PDB entry 7QU1 | X-ray diffraction, 1.91 A resolution | chains A and C of the 3 polymer chains in the assembly

[Chain A]
Molecule: Fab MAC1 heavy chain
From: Mus musculus
Notes: antibody fragment or engineered binder
Sequence (234 residues; row label = number of the first residue in the row; a row labelled like 82A-82C holds insertion residues (82A, then the next letters in order); numbers below 1 keep their minus sign (Glu-2 is residue -2)):
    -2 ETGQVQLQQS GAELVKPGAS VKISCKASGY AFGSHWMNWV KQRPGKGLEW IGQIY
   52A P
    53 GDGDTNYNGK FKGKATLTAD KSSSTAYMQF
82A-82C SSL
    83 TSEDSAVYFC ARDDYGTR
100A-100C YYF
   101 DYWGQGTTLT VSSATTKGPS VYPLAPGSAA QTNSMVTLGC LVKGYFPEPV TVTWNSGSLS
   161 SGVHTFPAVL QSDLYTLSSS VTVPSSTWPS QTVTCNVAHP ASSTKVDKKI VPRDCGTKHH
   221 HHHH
Disordered / not traced: -2 to -1, 215-224
Disulfide bonds: Cys22-Cys92, Cys140-Cys195

[Chain C]
Molecule: Pre-glycoprotein polyprotein GP complex
From: Machupo mammarenavirus
Reference sequence: Q6PXP4 (Q6PXP4_MACHU); numbering as in UniProt (aligned over 87-257)
Sequence (182 residues; each row starts with the number of its first residue):
    87 ELPSLCMLNN SFYYMKGGAN IFLIRVSDVS VLMKEYDVSV YEPEDLGNCL NKSDSSWAIH
   147 WFSIALGHDW LMDPPMLCRN KTKKEGSNIQ FNISKADESR VYGKKIRNGM RHLFRGFYDP
   207 CEEGKVCYVT INQCGDPSSF EYCGTNYLSK CQFDHVNTLH FLVRSKTHLN FGTGTKHHHH
   267 HH
Disordered / not traced: 239-268
Construct notes: expression tag (258-268)
Disulfide bonds: Cys92-Cys237, Cys135-Cys164, Cys207-Cys213, Cys220-Cys229
Glycans and other covalent adducts: N-acetylglucosamine (NAG) linked to Asn95, Asn137, Asn166, Asn178
Reported in the primary citation:
  - post-translational modification sites: Asn95, Asn137, Asn166, Asn178

[Chain A / chain C interface]
Residue-residue contacts (17):
  Trp33(A) with Lys170(C)
  Tyr52(A) with Lys170(C); Glu171(C)
  Asp54(A) with Lys170(C), salt bridge
  Asp56(A) with Lys170(C), salt bridge
  Tyr97(A) with Val117(C), hydrophobic; Arg165(C); Glu171(C)
  Gly98(A) with Lys169(C), hydrogen bond (backbone-side chain); Glu171(C), hydrogen bond (backbone-side chain)
  Thr99(A) with Lys169(C), hydrogen bond (backbone-side chain); Glu171(C), hydrogen bond
  Arg100(A) with Val117(C), hydrogen bond (side chain-backbone); Met119(C), hydrogen bond; Tyr122(C); Asp123(C), salt bridge
  Tyr100B(A) with Tyr122(C)
Other interface residues (no listed pair), chain C (10 interface residues in all): Leu118, Phe226
The authors on this interface:
  - specific contacts: Trp33(A)-Lys170(C), Asp54(A)-Lys170(C) (salt bridge), Asp56(A)-Lys170(C) (salt bridge), Tyr97(A)-Val117(C), Tyr97(A)-Arg165(C), Tyr97(A)-Phe226(C)
  - epitope / paratope residues, chain A: Trp33(A), Asp54(A), Asp56(A), Tyr97(A), Thr99(A), Arg100(A)
  - epitope / paratope residues, chain C: Val117(C), Arg165(C), Lys169(C), Lys170(C), Glu171(C), Phe226(C)

[In short]
9 residues of chain A face 10 of chain C across their interface; the contacts include 6 hydrogen bonds and 3
salt bridges. Polar contacts include Asp54(A)-Lys170(C), Asp56(A)-Lys170(C) and Arg100(A)-Asp123(C). The
authors report contacts between Trp33(A) and Lys170(C), Tyr97(A) and Val117(C) and Tyr97(A) and Arg165(C)
among others; salt bridges between Asp54(A) and Lys170(C) and Asp56(A) and Lys170(C). The paper reports
epitope/paratope residues Trp33(A), Asp54(A) and Val117(C) among others; modification sites Asn95(C),
Asn137(C) and Asn166(C) among others.
Here chain A is Fab MAC1 heavy chain (Mus musculus) and chain C is Pre-glycoprotein polyprotein GP complex
(Machupo mammarenavirus). Entry 7QU1 (Machupo virus GP1 glycoprotein in complex with Fab fragment of antibody
MAC1) was determined by X-ray diffraction (same publication as 7QU2).
